4Y4K - chains A and B of the 4 polymer chains in the assembly; structure by X-ray diffraction, 2.90 A resolution.

Chain A:
Protein: Antigen-presenting glycoprotein CD1d1
From: Mus musculus
Notes: fragment: Ectodomain
Reference sequence: P11609 (CD1D1_MOUSE); residues 1-279 here correspond to UniProt positions 19-297 (UniProt number = residue number + 18)
Sequence (285 residues; numbered 1 to 285; the number before each row is that of its first residue):
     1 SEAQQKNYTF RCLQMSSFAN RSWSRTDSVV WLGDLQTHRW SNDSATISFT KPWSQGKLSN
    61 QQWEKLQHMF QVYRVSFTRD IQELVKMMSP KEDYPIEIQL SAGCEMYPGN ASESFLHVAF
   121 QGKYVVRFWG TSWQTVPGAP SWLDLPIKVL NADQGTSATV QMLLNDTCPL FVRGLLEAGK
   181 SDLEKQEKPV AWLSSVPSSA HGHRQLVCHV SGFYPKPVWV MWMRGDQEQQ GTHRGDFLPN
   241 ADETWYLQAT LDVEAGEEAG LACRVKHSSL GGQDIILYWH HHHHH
Not modelled in the structure: 1-5, 198-203, 280-285
Construct notes: variant H201 (Asp219 in P11609); expression tag (280-285)
UniProt features mapped onto this chain:
  - binding site (a D-galactosylceramide): D80, D153 to T156
  - glycosylation (N-linked (GlcNAc...) asparagine): N7, N20, N42, N110, N165
Disulfides: C104-C168, C208-C263
Covalent attachments: N-acetylglucosamine (NAG) linked to N20, N42; glycan linked to N165
Ligand contacts: 49Y ((4Z)-9-[(1R,2R)-2-decylcyclopropyl]-N-[(2S,3S,4S)-1-(alpha-D-galactopyranosyloxy)-3,4-dihydroxyoctadecan-2-yl]non-4-enamide): F10, C12, Q14, S28, V30, H38, W40, I47, W63, L66, M69, F70, V72, Y73, S76, F77, D80, I81, L84, L100, A102, V118, F120, W133, W142, L143, P146, L150, D153, G155, T156, T159, V160, L163, F171

Chain B:
Protein: Beta-2-microglobulin
From: Mus musculus
Reference sequence: P01887 (B2MG_MOUSE); residues 1-99 here correspond to UniProt positions 21-119 (UniProt number = residue number + 20)
Sequence (99 residues; numbered 1 to 99; the number before each row is that of its first residue):
     1 IQKTPQIQVY SRHPPENGKP NILNCYVTQF HPPHIEIQML KNGKKIPKVE MSDMSFSKDW
    61 SFYILAHTEF TPTETDTYAC RVKHASMAEP KTVYWDRDM
Not modelled in the structure: 1, 98-99
Disulfides: C25-C80

Chain A / chain B interface:
Pairs across the interface (48; chain A residue first):
  L13(A) with S55(B); F56(B)
  Q14(A) with F56(B)
  M15(A) with M54(B); F62(B), hydrophobic
  V29(A) with D53(B); M54(B); S55(B)
  W31(A) with S55(B), hydrogen bond; Y63(B)
  Q36(A) with D53(B), hydrogen bond
  R39(A) with D53(B), salt bridge
  E97(A) with P33(B)
  Q99(A) with H31(B), hydrogen bond; F56(B); W60(B), hydrogen bond (side chain-backbone); F62(B)
  L100(A) with F56(B)
  S101(A) with W60(B)
  H117(A) with W60(B)
  A119(A) with W60(B), hydrophobic
  G122(A) with H31(B); W60(B)
  Y124(A) with W60(B)
  V190(A) with P14(B), hydrophobic
  W192(A) with S11(B); H13(B); P14(B), hydrophobic; P15(B)
  S194(A) with R97(B)
  S211(A) with R12(B), hydrogen bond (side chain-backbone)
  G212(A) with R12(B)
  L238(A) with Q8(B); Y10(B); Y26(B), hydrophobic
  P239(A) with Y10(B), hydrogen bond (backbone-side chain); Y26(B); L65(B)
  N240(A) with Y10(B); R12(B); N24(B), hydrogen bond; L65(B)
  A241(A) with L65(B); H67(B)
  D242(A) with R12(B), salt bridge
  T244(A) with R12(B)
  Y246(A) with Y10(B), hydrophobic; S11(B)
Other interface residues (no listed pair), chain A (30 interface residues in all): S17, V118, Q121

Summary:
30 residues of chain A face 21 of chain B across their interface; the contacts include 7 hydrogen bonds and 2
salt bridges. Among the polar pairs are R39(A)-D53(B), D242(A)-R12(B) and W31(A)-S55(B). Ligands of chain A:
compound 49Y.
Here chain A is Antigen-presenting glycoprotein CD1d1 and chain B is Beta-2-microglobulin, both from Mus
musculus. Entry 4Y4K (Crystal structure of the mCD1d/EF77/iNKTCR ternary complex) was determined by X-ray
diffraction.
